9C39 - chains H and O of the 16 polymer chains in the assembly; structure by electron microscopy, 3.40 A resolution.

== Chain H ==
Molecule: Putative structural protein
From: Shigella phage Sf14
UniProtKB: A0A2K9VKE4 (A0A2K9VKE4_9CAUD); residues 1-450 here = UniProt positions 1-450
Chain sequence (450 residues; each row starts with the number of its first residue):
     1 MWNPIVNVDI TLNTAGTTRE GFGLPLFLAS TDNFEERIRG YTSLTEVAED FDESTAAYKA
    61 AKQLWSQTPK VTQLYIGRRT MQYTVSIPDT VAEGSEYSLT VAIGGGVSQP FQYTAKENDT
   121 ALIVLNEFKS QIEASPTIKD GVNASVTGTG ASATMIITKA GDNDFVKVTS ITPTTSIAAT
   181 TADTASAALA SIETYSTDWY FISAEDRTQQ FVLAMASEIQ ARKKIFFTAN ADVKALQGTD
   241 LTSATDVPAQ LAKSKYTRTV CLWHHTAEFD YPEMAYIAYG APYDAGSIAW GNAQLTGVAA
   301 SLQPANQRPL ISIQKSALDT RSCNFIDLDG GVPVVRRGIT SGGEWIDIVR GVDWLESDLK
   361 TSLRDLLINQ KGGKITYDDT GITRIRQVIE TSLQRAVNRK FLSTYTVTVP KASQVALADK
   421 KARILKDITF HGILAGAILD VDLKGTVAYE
Not modelled in the structure: 1, 149-154, 450
Cystine bridges: C261-C323

== Chain O ==
Molecule: Phage protein
From: Shigella phage Sf14
UniProtKB: A0A2K9VK97 (A0A2K9VK97_9CAUD); residue numbers follow UniProt; this construct covers 1-110
Chain sequence (110 residues; each row starts with the number of its first residue):
     1 MGTLTIDGKN KILATLTPTT IVLHNVDPTA DPTANKVTQP VAIFFSEPNN GLIASEDTVN
    61 ITVPASATVS HFSLWDDNSK CVATGALSSP QFFAEEGIYV ISSVSIDLNK
Not modelled in the structure: 1-2

== Chain H / chain O interface ==
Contacting residue pairs - 22 pairs, chain H then chain O:
  Q82(H) with S55(O)
  S176(H) with N50(O)
  I177(H) with N49(O); N50(O); L52(O), hydrophobic
  A178(H) with N49(O), hydrogen bond (backbone-side chain)
  A179(H) with S46(O); A54(O), hydrophobic
  T180(H) with S46(O); E56(O)
  T181(H) with E56(O)
  D183(H) with F44(O); E56(O); D57(O)
  D206(H) with E47(O)
  R207(H) with E47(O)
  T208(H) with E47(O)
  Q210(H) with P18(O); T19(O); I43(O), hydrogen bond (side chain-backbone); F44(O); F45(O), hydrogen bond (side chain-backbone)
Other interface residues (no listed pair), chain H (17 interface residues in all): T84, S86, P88, A182, T184
Other interface residues (no listed pair), chain O (16 interface residues in all): D107, N109

== In short ==
17 residues of chain H face 16 of chain O across their interface; the contacts include 3 hydrogen bonds. Polar
pairs include A178(H)-N49(O), Q210(H)-I43(O) and Q210(H)-F45(O).
Here chain H is Putative structural protein and chain O is Phage protein, both from Shigella phage Sf14. Entry
9C39 (Bacteriophage Sf14 neck C6 reconstruction) was determined by electron microscopy (same publication as
9C2D, 9C3A and 9C3B).
